PDB entry 4PYW | X-ray diffraction, 1.91 A resolution | chains A and B of the 3 polymer chains in the assembly

== Chain A ==
Protein: Alpha-1-antitrypsin
Organism: Homo sapiens
Reference sequence: P01009 (A1AT_HUMAN); residues 2-394 here correspond to UniProt positions 26-418 (UniProt number = residue number + 24)
Amino-acid sequence (404 residues; numbered -9 to 394; the number before each row is that of its first residue; numbers below 1 keep their minus sign (Met-9 is residue -9)):
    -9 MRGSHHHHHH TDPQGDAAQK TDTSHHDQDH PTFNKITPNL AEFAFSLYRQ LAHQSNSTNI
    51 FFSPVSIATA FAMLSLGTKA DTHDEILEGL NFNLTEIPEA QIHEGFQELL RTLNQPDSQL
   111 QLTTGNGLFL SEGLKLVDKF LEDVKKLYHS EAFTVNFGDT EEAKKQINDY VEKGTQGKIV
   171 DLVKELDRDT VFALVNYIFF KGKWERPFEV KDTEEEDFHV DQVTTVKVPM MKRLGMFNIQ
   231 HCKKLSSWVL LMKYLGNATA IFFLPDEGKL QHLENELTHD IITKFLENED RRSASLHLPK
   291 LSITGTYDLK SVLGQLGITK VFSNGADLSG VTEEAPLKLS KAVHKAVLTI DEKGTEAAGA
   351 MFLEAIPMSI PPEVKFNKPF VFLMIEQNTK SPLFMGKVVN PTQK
Unresolved in the structure: -9 to 22, 323-328, 348-350, 394
Differences from the reference sequence: expression tag (-9 to 1)
From the paper describing this entry:
  - disease-associated variants - E342K: decreased stability

== Chain B ==
Protein: Ace-thr-thr-ala-ile-NH2
Amino-acid sequence (6 residues; row label = number of the first residue in the row):
     1 XTTAIX
Modified / non-standard residues: ACE (acetyl group) at position 1; NH2 (amino group) at position 6

== Interface between chain A and chain B ==
Residue-residue contacts (35; chain A residue first):
  Thr165(A) - Ile5(B)
  Ile169(A) - Ile5(B)  hydrophobic
  Ile188(A) - Ile5(B)
  Ile188(A) - NH2_6(B)  hydrogen bond (backbone-backbone)
  Phe189(A) - Ala4(B)
  Phe189(A) - Ile5(B)  hydrophobic
  Phe190(A) - Thr2(B)
  Phe190(A) - Thr3(B)
  Phe190(A) - Ala4(B)  hydrogen bond (backbone-backbone)
  Phe190(A) - Ile5(B)
  Lys191(A) - Thr2(B)
  Lys191(A) - Thr3(B)
  Gly192(A) - ACE_1(B)
  Gly192(A) - Thr2(B)  hydrogen bond (backbone-backbone)
  Trp194(A) - ACE_1(B)
  Trp194(A) - Thr2(B)
  Tyr244(A) - Thr2(B)  hydrogen bond
  Ala336(A) - Ile5(B)
  Val337(A) - Thr3(B)
  Val337(A) - Ala4(B)
  Val337(A) - Ile5(B)  hydrogen bond (backbone-backbone)
  Leu338(A) - Thr2(B)
  Leu338(A) - Thr3(B)
  Thr339(A) - ACE_1(B)
  Thr339(A) - Thr2(B)
  Thr339(A) - Thr3(B)  hydrogen bond (backbone-backbone)
  Ile340(A) - ACE_1(B)
  Ile340(A) - Thr2(B)
  Asp341(A) - ACE_1(B)  hydrogen bond (backbone-backbone)
  Lys343(A) - ACE_1(B)
  Gly344(A) - ACE_1(B)
  Met374(A) - Ala4(B)  hydrophobic
  Phe384(A) - Ala4(B)  hydrophobic
  Phe384(A) - Ile5(B)
  Phe384(A) - NH2_6(B)
Interface residues without a listed pair, chain A (23 interface residues in all): Phe51, Lys168, Lys193, Lys335

== Summary ==
23 residues of chain A and 6 residues of chain B are in contact; the contacts include 7 hydrogen bonds. Polar
contacts include Tyr244(A)-Thr2(B), Ile188(A)-NH2_6(B) and Phe190(A)-Ala4(B). The paper reports that E342K of
chain A reduces stability.
Chain A is Alpha-1-antitrypsin (Homo sapiens) and chain B is Ace-thr-thr-ala-ile-NH2; the structure, 1.92
angstrom crystal structure of A1AT:TTAI ternary complex, was determined by X-ray diffraction.
